Entry 4G8D (X-ray diffraction, 1.35 A resolution); this record covers chain A.

== Chain A ==
Protein: Alpha/beta hydrolase fold protein
UniProt: D2J2T6 (D2J2T6_9RHIZ); residues 1-271 here = UniProt positions 1-271
Sequence (279 residues; row label = number of the first residue in the row):
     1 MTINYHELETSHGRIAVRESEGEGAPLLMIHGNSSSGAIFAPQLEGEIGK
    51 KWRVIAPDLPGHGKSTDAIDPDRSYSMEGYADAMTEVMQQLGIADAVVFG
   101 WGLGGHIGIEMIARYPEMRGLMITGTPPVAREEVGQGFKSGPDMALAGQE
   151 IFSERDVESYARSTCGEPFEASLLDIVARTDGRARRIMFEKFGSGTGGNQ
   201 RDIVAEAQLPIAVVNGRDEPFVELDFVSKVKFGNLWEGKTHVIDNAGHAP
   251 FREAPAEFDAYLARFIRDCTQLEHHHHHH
Not modelled in the structure: 1, 279
Sequence notes: engineered mutation Gly102 (Ser in D2J2T6); expression tag (272-279)
From the paper describing this entry:
  - mutagenesis - Y160G, M188G, F189G, F192G, E219G, F221G: decreased catalytic activity
  - mutagenesis - H248G: abolished catalytic activity on AHLs

== Summary ==
From the paper: Y160G, M188G and F189G, among others, reduce catalytic activity; H248G abolishes catalytic
activity on AHLs; 7 substitutions were tested in all.
Chain A is Alpha/beta hydrolase fold protein; the structure, Crystal structures of N-acyl homoserine lactonase
AidH S102G mutant, was determined by X-ray diffraction together with 4G5X, 4G8B, 4G8C, 4G9E and 4G9G from the
same study.
